PDB entry 6KQW | X-ray diffraction, 2.18 A resolution | chain A

== Chain A ==
Name: Uncharacterized UDP-glucosyltransferase YjiC
Source organism: Bacillus subtilis subsp. subtilis str. 168
Notes: EC 2.4.1.-
UniProt: O34539 (YJIC_BACSU); numbering as in UniProt (aligned over 1-387)
Chain sequence (387 residues; each row starts with the number of its first residue):
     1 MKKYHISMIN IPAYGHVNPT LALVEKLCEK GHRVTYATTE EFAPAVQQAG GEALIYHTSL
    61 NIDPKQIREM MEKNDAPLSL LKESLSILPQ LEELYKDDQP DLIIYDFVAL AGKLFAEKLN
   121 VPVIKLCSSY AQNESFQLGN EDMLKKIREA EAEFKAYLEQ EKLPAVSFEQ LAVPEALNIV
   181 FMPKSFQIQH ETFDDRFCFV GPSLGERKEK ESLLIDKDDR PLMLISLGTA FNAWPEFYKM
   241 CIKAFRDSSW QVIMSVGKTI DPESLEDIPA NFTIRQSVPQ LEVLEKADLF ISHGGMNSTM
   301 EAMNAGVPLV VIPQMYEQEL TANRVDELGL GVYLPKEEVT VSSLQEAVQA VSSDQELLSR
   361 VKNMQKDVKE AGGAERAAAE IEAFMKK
Disordered / not traced: 1-5, 61-85, 116-118, 142-168, 207-211
UniProt features mapped onto this chain:
  - binding site (UDP): Asn-18, Thr-229, Ser-255, Val-278, His-293, Asn-297 to Glu-301
  - mutagenesis: His-16 (H16A: Drastic loss of activity for both pterostilbene glycosylation and UDP glycosylation), Asp-106 (D106A: Significant decrease in activity for both pterostilbene glycosylation and UDP glycosylation), Phe-107 (F107A: Shows slightly reduced activity), Val-108 (V108A: Increases pterostilbene glycosylation activity and UDP glycosylation efficiency), Ser-128 (S128A: No change in activity. Dramatic reduction of the catalytic efficiency and glycosylation levels; when associated with A-129), Ser-129 (S129A: No change in activity. Dramatic reduction of the catalytic efficiency and glycosylation levels; when associated with A-128), Tyr-130 (Y130A: Significant reduction in catalytic efficiency and glycosylation levels), Thr-229 (T229A: Strong decrease in activity for both pterostilbene glycosylation and UDP glycosylation), Ser-277 (S277F: Significantly enhances the UDP glycosylation efficiency, but shows unchanged or reduced pterostilbene glycosylation when supplied with UDP-glucose and ADP-glucose, respectively ...), His-293 (H293A: Strong decrease in activity for both pterostilbene glycosylation and UDP glycosylation), Glu-301 (E301A: Strong decrease in activity for both pterostilbene glycosylation and UDP glycosylation), Met-315 (M315A: Significant reduction in catalytic efficiency and glycosylation levels), 3 further mutagenesis entries in UniProt

== Summary ==
UniProt lists 10 UDP-binding residues and 15 mutagenesis sites.
Chain A is Uncharacterized UDP-glucosyltransferase YjiC (Bacillus subtilis subsp. subtilis str. 168); the
structure, Crystal structure of Yijc from B. subtilis, was determined by X-ray diffraction (same publication
as 6KQX).
